Entry 3K6W (X-ray diffraction, 2.45 A resolution); this record covers chain A.

Chain A:
Protein: Solute-binding protein MA_0280
Source organism: Methanosarcina acetivorans
Reference sequence: Q8TTZ5 (Y280_METAC); numbering as in UniProt (aligned over 27-352)
Chain sequence (354 residues; row label = number of the first residue in the row; numbers below 1 keep their minus sign (Met-1 is residue -1)):
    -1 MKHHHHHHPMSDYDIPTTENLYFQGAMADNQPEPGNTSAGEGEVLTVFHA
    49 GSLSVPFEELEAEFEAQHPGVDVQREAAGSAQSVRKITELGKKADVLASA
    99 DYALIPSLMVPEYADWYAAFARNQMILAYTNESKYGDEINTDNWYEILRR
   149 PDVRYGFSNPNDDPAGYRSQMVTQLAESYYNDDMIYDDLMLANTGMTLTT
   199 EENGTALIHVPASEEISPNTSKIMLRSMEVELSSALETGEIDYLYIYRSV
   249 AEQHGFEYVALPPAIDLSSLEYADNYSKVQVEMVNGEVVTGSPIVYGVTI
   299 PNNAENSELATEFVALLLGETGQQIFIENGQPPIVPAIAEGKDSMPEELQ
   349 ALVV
Disordered / not traced: -1 to 40
Construct notes: expression tag (-1 to 26)
Small-molecule neighbours: molybdate ion (MOO): Ala48, Gly49, Ser50, Ala76, Gly77, Ser78, Ala98, Asp161, Pro162, Ala163, Met226, Glu227, Tyr245

Summary:
Bound to chain A: molybdate ion.
Chain A is Solute-binding protein MA_0280 (Methanosarcina acetivorans); the structure, Apo and ligand bound
structures of ModA from the archaeon Methanosarcina acetivorans, was determined by X-ray diffraction (same
publication as 3K6U, 3K6V and 3K6X).
